PDB entry 6Z1J | X-ray diffraction, 2.10 A resolution | chains L and M of the 3 polymer chains in the assembly

[Chain L]
Protein: Reaction center protein L chain
Source organism: Rhodobacter sphaeroides
Notes: engineered mutation(s): S178T
UniProtKB: P0C0Y8 (RCEL_RHOSH); residues 1-281 here correspond to UniProt positions 2-282 (UniProt number = residue number + 1)
Chain sequence (281 residues; numbered 1 to 281; the number before each row is that of its first residue):
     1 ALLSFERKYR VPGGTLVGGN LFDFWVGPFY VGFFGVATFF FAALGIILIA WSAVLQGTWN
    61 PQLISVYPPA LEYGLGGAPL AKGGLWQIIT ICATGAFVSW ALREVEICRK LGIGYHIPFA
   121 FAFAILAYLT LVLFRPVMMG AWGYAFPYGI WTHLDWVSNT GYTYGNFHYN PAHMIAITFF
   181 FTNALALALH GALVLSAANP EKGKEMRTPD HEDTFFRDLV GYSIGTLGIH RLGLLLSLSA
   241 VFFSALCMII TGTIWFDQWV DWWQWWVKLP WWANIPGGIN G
Sequence notes: conflict Thr-178 (Ser179 in P0C0Y8)
Ion coordination: Fe ion: His-190, His-230 (shared with His-219(M), Glu-234(M), His-266(M) of chain M)
Ligand contacts:
  - bacteriochlorophyll a (BCL), molecule 1: Ile-46, Ile-49, Phe-97, Tyr-128, Leu-131, Phe-146, Ile-150, Trp-151, His-153, Leu-154, Trp-156, Val-157
  - bacteriochlorophyll a (BCL), molecule 2: Phe-97, Phe-121, Ala-124, Ile-125, Ala-127, Tyr-128, Leu-131, Trp-156, Val-157, Ser-158, Thr-160, Gly-161, Tyr-162, Asn-166, Phe-167, His-168, His-173, Ala-176, Ile-177, Phe-180, Phe-181, Val-241, Ser-244, Ala-245, Cys-247, Met-248
  - bacteriochlorophyll a (BCL), molecule 3: Val-157, Tyr-162, His-168, Phe-181
  - bacteriochlorophyll a (BCL), molecule 4: His-168, Met-174, Ile-177, Thr-178, Phe-181, Thr-182, Leu-185
  - bacteriopheophytin a (BPH), molecule 1: Thr-38, Phe-41, Ala-42, Gly-45, Ile-49, Ile-89, Cys-92, Ala-93, Ala-96, Phe-97, Trp-100, Glu-104, Ile-117, Ala-120, Phe-121, Phe-123, Ala-124, Tyr-128, Phe-146, Tyr-148, Gly-149, Ile-150, His-153, Phe-180, Ser-237, Leu-238, Val-241
  - bacteriopheophytin a (BPH), molecule 2: Phe-181, Ala-184, Leu-185, Ala-188, Leu-189, Phe-216, Leu-219, Val-220
  - ubiquinone-10 (U10): Val-26, Phe-29, Tyr-30, Val-31, Gly-35, Thr-38, Phe-39, Trp-100, Arg-103

[Chain M]
Protein: Reaction center protein M chain
Source organism: Rhodobacter sphaeroides
Notes: engineered mutation(s): S8T
UniProtKB: P0C0Y9 (RCEM_RHOSH); residues 1-302 here correspond to UniProt positions 2-303 (UniProt number = residue number + 1)
Chain sequence (302 residues; each row starts with the number of its first residue):
     1 AEYQNIFTQV QVRGPADLGM TEDVNLANRS GVGPFSTLLG WFGNAQLGPI YLGSLGVLSL
    61 FSGLMWFFTI GIWFWYQAGW NPAVFLRDLF FFSLEPPAPE YGLSFAAPLK EGGLWLIASF
   121 FMFVAVWSWW GRTYLRAQAL GMGKHTAWAF LSAIWLWMVL GFIRPILMGS WSEAVPYGIF
   181 SHLDWTNNFS LVHGNLFYNP FHGLSIAFLY GSALLFAMHG ATILAVSRFG GERELEQIAD
   241 RGTAAERAAL FWRWTMGFNA TMEGIHRWAI WMAVLVTLTG GIGILLSGTV VDNWYVWGQN
   301 HG
Not modelled in the structure: 302
Sequence notes: conflict Thr-8 (Ser9 in P0C0Y9)
Ion coordination: Fe ion: His-219, Glu-234, His-266 (shared with His-190(L), His-230(L) of chain L)
Ligand contacts:
  - bacteriochlorophyll a (BCL), molecule 1: Trp-66, Phe-67, Leu-89, Phe-90, Met-122, Trp-157, Leu-160, Val-175, Ile-179, His-182, Leu-183, Trp-185, Thr-186
  - bacteriochlorophyll a (BCL), molecule 2: Trp-66, Met-122, Val-126, Phe-150, Ala-153, Ile-154, Leu-156, Trp-157, Leu-160, Trp-185, Thr-186, Asn-187, Phe-189, Ser-190, Asn-195, Leu-196, Phe-197, His-202, Ser-205, Ile-206, Leu-209, Tyr-210, Val-276, Thr-277, Gly-280, Gly-281, Gly-283, Ile-284
  - bacteriochlorophyll a (BCL), molecule 3: Thr-186, Phe-197, Leu-209, Tyr-210
  - bacteriochlorophyll a (BCL), molecule 4: Phe-197, Gly-203, Ile-206, Ala-207, Tyr-210, Gly-211, Leu-214
  - bacteriopheophytin a (BPH), molecule 1: Ser-59, Leu-60, Gly-63, Leu-64, Trp-66, Phe-67, Phe-68, Ala-125, Val-126, Trp-129, Thr-133, Thr-146, Ala-149, Phe-150, Ala-153, Ala-273, Val-274, Thr-277
  - bacteriopheophytin a (BPH), molecule 2: Tyr-210, Ala-213, Leu-214, Ala-217, Met-218, Trp-252, Thr-255, Met-256
  - 18:1 lpa (NKP; (2R)-2-hydroxy-3-(phosphonooxy)propyl (9E)-octadec-9-enoate), molecule 1: Gly-143, Lys-144, His-145, Trp-148, Leu-151, Ser-152, Trp-155, Ile-270, Trp-271, Val-274, Leu-278, Ile-282
  - 18:1 lpa (NKP), molecule 2: His-145, Arg-267, Trp-271
  - speroidenone (SPN): Trp-66, Phe-67, Phe-68, Ile-70, Gly-71, Ile-72, Phe-74, Trp-75, Phe-85, Leu-89, Phe-105, Trp-115, Leu-116, Ser-119, Phe-120, Met-122, Phe-123, Trp-157, Met-158, Leu-160, Gly-161, Phe-162, Trp-171, Val-175, Pro-176, Tyr-177, Gly-178, Ile-179, His-182
  - ubiquinone-10 (U10): Leu-214, Leu-215, Met-218, His-219, Thr-222, Ile-223, Ala-245, Ala-248, Ala-249, Trp-252, Met-256, Phe-258, Asn-259, Ala-260, Thr-261, Met-262, Ile-265, Trp-268, Met-272
UniProt features mapped onto this chain:
  - binding site ((7R,8Z)-bacteriochlorophyll b): His-182, His-202
  - binding site (Fe cation): His-219, Glu-234, His-266
  - binding site (a ubiquinone): Trp-252

[Chain L / chain M interface]
Contacting residue pairs (218):
  Leu-3(L) / Leu-250(M)  hydrophobic
  Leu-3(L) / Arg-253(M)
  Leu-3(L) / Asn-259(M)
  Phe-5(L) / Arg-241(M)
  Phe-5(L) / Glu-246(M)
  Glu-6(L) / Leu-250(M)
  Glu-6(L) / Arg-253(M)  salt bridge
  Glu-6(L) / Trp-254(M)  hydrogen bond
  Lys-8(L) / Glu-246(M)  salt bridge
  Tyr-9(L) / Thr-243(M)  hydrogen bond
  Tyr-9(L) / Glu-246(M)  hydrogen bond
  Tyr-9(L) / Arg-247(M)
  Tyr-9(L) / Leu-250(M)  hydrophobic
  Tyr-9(L) / Trp-254(M)
  Arg-10(L) / Trp-254(M)
  Trp-25(L) / Trp-254(M)
  Pro-28(L) / Arg-253(M)
  Pro-28(L) / Trp-254(M)
  Pro-28(L) / Gly-257(M)
  Phe-29(L) / Trp-254(M)
  Phe-29(L) / Met-256(M)
  Phe-29(L) / Gly-257(M)
  Tyr-30(L) / Trp-254(M)  hydrogen bond (backbone-backbone)
  Trp-100(L) / Thr-255(M)
  Arg-103(L) / Trp-254(M)  hydrogen bond (side chain-backbone)
  Arg-103(L) / Thr-255(M)  hydrogen bond (side chain-backbone)
  Glu-104(L) / Phe-251(M)
  Glu-104(L) / Thr-255(M)
  Ile-107(L) / Phe-251(M)  hydrophobic
  Ile-107(L) / Trp-254(M)
  Ile-107(L) / Thr-255(M)
  Cys-108(L) / Phe-251(M)  hydrophobic
  Lys-110(L) / Trp-254(M)
  Leu-111(L) / Arg-247(M)  hydrogen bond (backbone-side chain)
  Leu-111(L) / Leu-250(M)
  Leu-111(L) / Phe-251(M)
  Leu-111(L) / Trp-254(M)  hydrophobic
  Gly-112(L) / Arg-228(M)  hydrogen bond (backbone-side chain)
  Gly-112(L) / Phe-229(M)
  Ile-113(L) / Ala-225(M)
  Ile-113(L) / Val-226(M)  hydrophobic
  Ile-113(L) / Arg-228(M)
  Ile-113(L) / Arg-247(M)
  Ile-113(L) / Phe-251(M)  hydrophobic
  Gly-114(L) / Ala-225(M)  hydrogen bond (backbone-backbone)
  Gly-114(L) / Arg-228(M)
  His-116(L) / Gln-4(M)  hydrogen bond (side chain-backbone)
  His-116(L) / Ala-221(M)
  His-116(L) / Leu-224(M)
  His-116(L) / Ala-225(M)
  Ile-117(L) / Ala-221(M)
  Ile-117(L) / Thr-222(M)
  Ile-117(L) / Phe-251(M)  hydrophobic
  Ile-117(L) / Trp-252(M)  hydrophobic
  Trp-151(L) / Phe-197(M)
  Trp-151(L) / Tyr-198(M)  hydrophobic
  Leu-154(L) / Phe-197(M)
  Asp-155(L) / Tyr-198(M)  hydrogen bond
  Val-157(L) / Phe-197(M)  hydrophobic
  Ser-158(L) / Phe-197(M)
  Tyr-162(L) / Asn-187(M)  hydrogen bond
  Tyr-162(L) / Leu-191(M)
  Asn-166(L) / Leu-183(M)
  Asn-166(L) / Asn-187(M)
  His-168(L) / Leu-183(M)  hydrogen bond (side chain-backbone)
  His-168(L) / Thr-186(M)
  His-168(L) / Asn-187(M)
  Tyr-169(L) / Phe-180(M)
  Tyr-169(L) / Asp-184(M)  hydrogen bond
  Met-174(L) / Leu-183(M)  hydrophobic
  Phe-180(L) / Leu-209(M)
  Phe-180(L) / Ala-213(M)  hydrophobic
  Asn-183(L) / Ser-212(M)  hydrogen bond (side chain-backbone)
  Asn-183(L) / Ala-213(M)
  Asn-183(L) / Phe-216(M)
  Ala-184(L) / Ala-273(M)
  Ala-186(L) / Phe-216(M)
  Leu-187(L) / Ser-212(M)
  Leu-187(L) / Phe-216(M)  hydrophobic
  Leu-187(L) / Ala-269(M)  hydrophobic
  Ala-188(L) / Ala-273(M)
  His-190(L) / His-219(M)
  His-190(L) / Glu-234(M)  salt bridge
  His-190(L) / His-266(M)  hydrogen bond
  Gly-191(L) / His-266(M)
  Ala-192(L) / His-145(M)
  Ala-192(L) / Thr-146(M)
  Ala-192(L) / Ile-270(M)  hydrophobic
  Val-194(L) / Glu-234(M)
  Val-194(L) / Leu-235(M)
  Val-194(L) / His-266(M)
  Leu-195(L) / His-145(M)
  Leu-195(L) / Glu-263(M)
  Leu-195(L) / His-266(M)
  Leu-195(L) / Arg-267(M)
  Leu-195(L) / Ile-270(M)  hydrophobic
  Ser-196(L) / Met-142(M)
  Ser-196(L) / Gly-143(M)  hydrogen bond (backbone-backbone)
  Ser-196(L) / His-145(M)
  Ala-197(L) / Leu-235(M)  hydrophobic
  Ala-198(L) / Leu-235(M)
  Asn-199(L) / Gly-143(M)
  Asn-199(L) / His-145(M)
  Asn-199(L) / Glu-263(M)  hydrogen bond
  Asn-199(L) / Arg-267(M)  hydrogen bond
  Pro-200(L) / Gly-141(M)
  Pro-200(L) / Gly-143(M)
  Glu-201(L) / Gln-138(M)  hydrogen bond
  Glu-201(L) / Gly-141(M)  hydrogen bond (backbone-backbone)
  Glu-201(L) / Met-142(M)
  Glu-201(L) / Gly-143(M)
  Glu-201(L) / Lys-144(M)  salt bridge
  Lys-204(L) / Gly-141(M)
  Met-206(L) / Leu-235(M)
  Met-206(L) / Ile-238(M)  hydrophobic
  Arg-207(L) / Glu-22(M)  salt bridge
  Arg-207(L) / Leu-140(M)  hydrogen bond (side chain-backbone)
  Arg-207(L) / Gly-141(M)
  Arg-207(L) / Met-142(M)
  Arg-207(L) / Leu-235(M)
  Thr-208(L) / Leu-235(M)
  Pro-209(L) / Leu-235(M)
  Asp-210(L) / Met-20(M)
  His-211(L) / Met-20(M)
  His-211(L) / Glu-22(M)  salt bridge
  His-211(L) / Leu-140(M)
  His-211(L) / Met-142(M)
  Glu-212(L) / Leu-235(M)
  Thr-214(L) / Gly-19(M)
  Thr-214(L) / Met-20(M)  hydrogen bond (side chain-backbone)
  Thr-214(L) / Arg-29(M)
  Thr-214(L) / Leu-140(M)
  Phe-215(L) / Thr-133(M)
  Phe-215(L) / Arg-136(M)
  Phe-215(L) / Ala-137(M)
  Phe-215(L) / Leu-140(M)  hydrophobic
  Phe-215(L) / Met-142(M)  hydrophobic
  Phe-215(L) / Thr-146(M)
  Arg-217(L) / Asp-17(M)
  Arg-217(L) / Asn-44(M)
  Arg-217(L) / Gln-46(M)
  Arg-217(L) / Gly-48(M)
  Arg-217(L) / Pro-49(M)
  Arg-217(L) / Ile-50(M)
  Asp-218(L) / Val-24(M)
  Asp-218(L) / Arg-29(M)  salt bridge
  Asp-218(L) / Ile-50(M)
  Asp-218(L) / Tyr-51(M)  hydrogen bond (backbone-backbone)
  Asp-218(L) / Arg-132(M)  hydrogen bond (backbone-side chain)
  Leu-219(L) / Trp-129(M)
  Leu-219(L) / Arg-132(M)  hydrogen bond (backbone-side chain)
  Leu-219(L) / Thr-133(M)
  Val-220(L) / Ile-50(M)
  Gly-221(L) / Leu-47(M)
  Gly-221(L) / Gly-48(M)  hydrogen bond (backbone-backbone)
  Gly-221(L) / Pro-49(M)
  Gly-221(L) / Ile-50(M)
  Tyr-222(L) / Gly-43(M)
  Tyr-222(L) / Asn-44(M)  hydrogen bond (side chain-backbone)
  Tyr-222(L) / Gln-46(M)
  Tyr-222(L) / Leu-47(M)  hydrophobic
  Ser-223(L) / Asn-44(M)  hydrogen bond (backbone-side chain)
  Ile-224(L) / Gly-43(M)
  Ile-224(L) / Asn-44(M)  hydrogen bond (backbone-backbone)
  Gly-225(L) / Asn-44(M)
  Thr-226(L) / Glu-232(M)
  Leu-227(L) / Asn-5(M)
  Leu-227(L) / Leu-224(M)  hydrophobic
  Leu-227(L) / Glu-232(M)
  Gly-228(L) / Phe-42(M)
  Ile-229(L) / Phe-216(M)
  His-230(L) / His-219(M)  hydrogen bond
  His-230(L) / Gly-220(M)
  His-230(L) / Ile-223(M)
  His-230(L) / Glu-234(M)  salt bridge
  Arg-231(L) / Tyr-3(M)
  Arg-231(L) / Asn-5(M)  hydrogen bond
  Arg-231(L) / Ile-6(M)  hydrogen bond (side chain-backbone)
  Arg-231(L) / Phe-7(M)
  Arg-231(L) / Thr-8(M)  hydrogen bond
  Arg-231(L) / Trp-41(M)
  Arg-231(L) / Phe-42(M)  hydrogen bond (side chain-backbone)
  Arg-231(L) / Leu-224(M)
  Leu-232(L) / Phe-42(M)  hydrophobic
  Gly-233(L) / Phe-216(M)
  Leu-234(L) / Ala-217(M)
  Leu-234(L) / Leu-224(M)  hydrophobic
  Ser-237(L) / Ala-213(M)
  Ser-237(L) / Ala-217(M)  hydrogen bond (side chain-backbone)
  Trp-263(L) / Phe-90(M)  hydrophobic
  Trp-263(L) / Phe-91(M)
  Trp-263(L) / Phe-180(M)  hydrophobic
  Trp-266(L) / Leu-86(M)  hydrogen bond (side chain-backbone)
  Trp-266(L) / Arg-87(M)  hydrogen bond (side chain-backbone)
  Val-267(L) / Arg-87(M)
  Val-267(L) / Phe-91(M)  hydrophobic
  Trp-272(L) / Ala-83(M)
  Trp-272(L) / Leu-86(M)  hydrophobic
  Trp-272(L) / Arg-87(M)  hydrogen bond (backbone-side chain)
  Ile-275(L) / Asn-81(M)
  Ile-275(L) / Ala-83(M)  hydrophobic
  Ile-275(L) / Val-84(M)  hydrophobic
  Ile-275(L) / Arg-87(M)  hydrogen bond (backbone-side chain)
  Pro-276(L) / Val-84(M)
  Gly-277(L) / Val-84(M)
  Gly-277(L) / Arg-87(M)  hydrogen bond (backbone-side chain)
  Gly-278(L) / Gln-77(M)  hydrogen bond (backbone-backbone)
  Gly-278(L) / Val-84(M)
  Gly-278(L) / Arg-87(M)
  Gly-278(L) / Asp-88(M)
  Ile-279(L) / Gln-77(M)
  Ile-279(L) / Asp-88(M)  hydrogen bond (backbone-side chain)
  Ile-279(L) / Phe-91(M)  hydrophobic
  Ile-279(L) / Phe-92(M)  hydrophobic
  Asn-280(L) / Arg-87(M)  hydrogen bond (backbone-side chain)
  Asn-280(L) / Asp-88(M)  hydrogen bond (backbone-side chain)
  Asn-280(L) / Phe-91(M)
  Gly-281(L) / Arg-87(M)
Also at the interface, not in a pair above, chain L (98 interface residues in all): Tyr-115, Ala-120, Phe-181, Leu-189, Leu-193, Asp-213, Leu-235, Leu-238, Ala-273
Also at the interface, not in a pair above, chain M (101 interface residues in all): Glu-2, Asp-23, Leu-39, Ala-78, Asn-195, Met-218, Ser-227, Ala-239, Ala-249, Met-272

[Overview]
The interface between chain L and chain M involves 98 residues on one side and 101 on the other; the contacts
include 45 hydrogen bonds and 8 salt bridges. Polar contacts include Glu-6(L)/Arg-253(M), Lys-8(L)/Glu-246(M)
and His-190(L)/Glu-234(M).
Chain L is Reaction center protein L chain and chain M is Reaction center protein M chain, both from
Rhodobacter sphaeroides; the structure, Photosynthetic Reaction Center From Rhodobacter Sphaeroides strain RV
LSP co-crystallization with spheroidene, was determined by X-ray diffraction, deposited together with 6Z02 and
6Z27.
